Entry 8RN6 (electron microscopy, 2.82 A resolution); this record covers chains A and C of the 3 polymer chains in the assembly.

[Chain A]
Molecule: Polymerase acidic protein
Organism: Influenza B virus (B/Memphis/13/2003)
Notes: EC 3.1.-.-
UniProt: Q5V8Z9 (Q5V8Z9_9INFB); numbering as in UniProt (aligned over 1-726)
Sequence (726 residues; each row starts with the number of its first residue):
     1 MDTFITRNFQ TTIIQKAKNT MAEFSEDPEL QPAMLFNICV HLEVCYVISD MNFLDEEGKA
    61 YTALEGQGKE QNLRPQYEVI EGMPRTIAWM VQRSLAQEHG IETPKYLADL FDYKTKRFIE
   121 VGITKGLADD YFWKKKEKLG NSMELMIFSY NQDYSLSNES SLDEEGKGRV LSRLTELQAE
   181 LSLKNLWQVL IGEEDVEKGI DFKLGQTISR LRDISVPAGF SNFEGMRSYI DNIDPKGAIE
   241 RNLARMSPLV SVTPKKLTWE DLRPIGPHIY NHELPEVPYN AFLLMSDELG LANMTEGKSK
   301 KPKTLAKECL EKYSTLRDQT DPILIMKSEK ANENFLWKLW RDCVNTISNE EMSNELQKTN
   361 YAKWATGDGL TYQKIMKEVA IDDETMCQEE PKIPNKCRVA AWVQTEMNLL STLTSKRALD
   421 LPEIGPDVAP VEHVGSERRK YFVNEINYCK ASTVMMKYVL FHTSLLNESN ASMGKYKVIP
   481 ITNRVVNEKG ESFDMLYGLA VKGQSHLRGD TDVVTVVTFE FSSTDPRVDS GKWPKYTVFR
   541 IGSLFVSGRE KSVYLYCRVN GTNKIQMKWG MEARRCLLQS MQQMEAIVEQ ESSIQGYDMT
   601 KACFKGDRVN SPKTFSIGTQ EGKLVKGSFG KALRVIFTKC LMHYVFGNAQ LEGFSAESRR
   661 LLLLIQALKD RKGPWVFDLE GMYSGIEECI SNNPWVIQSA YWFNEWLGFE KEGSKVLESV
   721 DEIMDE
Disordered / not traced: 62-71, 194-198, 717-726
Reported in the primary citation:
  - mutagenesis - K631A/R634A: decreased catalytic activity

[Chain C]
Molecule: Polymerase basic protein 2
Organism: Influenza B virus (B/Memphis/13/2003)
UniProt: Q5V8X3 (Q5V8X3_9INFB); numbering as in UniProt (aligned over 1-770)
Sequence (799 residues; numbered 1 to 799; the number before each row is that of its first residue):
     1 MTLAKIELLK QLLRDNEAKT VLKQTTVDQY NIIRKFNTSR IEKNPSLRMK WAMCSNFPLA
    61 LTKGDMANRI PLEYKGIQLK TNAEDIGTKG QMCSIAAVTW WNTYGPIGDT EGFERVYESF
   121 FLRKMRLDNA TWGRITFGPV ERVRKRVLLN PLTKEMPPDE ASNVIMEILF PKEAGIPRES
   181 TWIHRELIKE KREKLKGTMI TPIVLAYMLE RELVARRRFL PVAGATSAEF IEMLHCLQGE
   241 NWRQIYHPGG NKLTESRSQS MIVACRKIIR RSIVASNPLE LAVEIANKTV IDTEPLKSCL
   301 AAIDGGDVAC DIIRAALGLK IRQRQRFGRL ELKRISGRGF KNDEEILIGN GTIQKIGIWD
   361 GEEEFHVRCG ECRGILKKSK MKLEKLLINS AKKEDMRDLI ILCMVFSQDT RMFQGVRGEI
   421 NFLNRAGQLL SPMYQLQRYF LNRSNDLFDQ WGYEESPKAS ELHGINESMN ASDYTLKGVV
   481 VTRNVIDDFS STETEKVSIT KNLSLIKRTG EVIMGANDVS ELESQAQLMI TYDTPKMWEM
   541 GTTKELVQNT YQWVLKNLVT LKAQFLLGKE DMFQWDAFEA FESIIPQKMA GQYSGFARAV
   601 LKQMRDQEVM KTDQFIKLLP FCFSPPKLRS NGEPYQFLKL VLKGGGENFI EVRKGSPLFS
   661 YNPQTEVLTI CGRMMSLKGK IEDEERNRSM GNAVLAGFLV SGKYDPDLGD FKTIEELEKL
   721 KPGEKANILL YQGKPVKVVK RKRYSALSND ISQGIKRQRM TVESMGWALS GWSHPQFEKG
   781 GGSGGGSGGS AWSHPQFEK
Disordered / not traced: 1-42, 140-226, 250-799
Construct notes: expression tag (771-799)

[Chain A / chain C interface]
Pairs across the interface - 22 pairs, chain A then chain C:
  Ala-429(A) with Trp-132(C), hydrophobic
  Pro-430(A) with Trp-132(C); Gly-133(C); Gln-244(C)
  Val-431(A) with Cys-236(C), hydrophobic; Trp-242(C), hydrophobic; Gln-244(C)
  Arg-438(A) with Phe-137(C)
  Leu-466(A) with Leu-47(C), hydrophobic
  Asn-467(A) with Leu-47(C); Lys-50(C); Trp-51(C)
  Asn-470(A) with Trp-51(C)
  Lys-568(A) with Asn-44(C)
  Glu-589(A) with Phe-137(C); Asn-241(C); Trp-242(C)
  Ser-592(A) with Phe-137(C)
  Ser-593(A) with Gly-138(C)
  Gln-595(A) with Phe-137(C)
  Gly-596(A) with Phe-137(C)
  Asp-598(A) with Phe-137(C)
Other interface residues (no listed pair), chain A (18 interface residues in all): Val-428, Glu-432, Val-434, Tyr-597
Other interface residues (no listed pair), chain C (15 interface residues in all): Ile-135, Thr-136, Pro-139

[Overview]
The interface between chain A and chain C involves 18 residues on one side and 15 on the other. The paper
reports that K631A/R634A of chain A reduce catalytic activity.
Chain A is Polymerase acidic protein and chain C is Polymerase basic protein 2, both from Influenza B virus
(B/Memphis/13/2003); the structure, Pseudo-symmetrical influenza B polymerase apo-dimer, ENDO(E) moiety (from
"Influenza B polymerase pseudo-symmetrical dimer" | Local refinement), was determined by electron microscopy
(same publication as 8RN1, 8RN2, 8RN3, 8RN4, 8RN5, 8RN7 and 5 further entries).
